PDB entry 4ZVL | X-ray diffraction, 1.90 A resolution | chains A and B

# Chain A (and B)
Molecule: Ribosyldihydronicotinamide dehydrogenase [quinone]
Organism: Homo sapiens
Notes: EC 1.10.99.2; chain B of this document is another copy of the same molecule, construct and numbering; everything in this record applies to it too
UniProtKB: P16083 (NQO2_HUMAN); residues 1-230 here correspond to UniProt positions 2-231 (UniProt number = residue number + 1)
Amino-acid sequence (230 residues; row label = number of the first residue in the row):
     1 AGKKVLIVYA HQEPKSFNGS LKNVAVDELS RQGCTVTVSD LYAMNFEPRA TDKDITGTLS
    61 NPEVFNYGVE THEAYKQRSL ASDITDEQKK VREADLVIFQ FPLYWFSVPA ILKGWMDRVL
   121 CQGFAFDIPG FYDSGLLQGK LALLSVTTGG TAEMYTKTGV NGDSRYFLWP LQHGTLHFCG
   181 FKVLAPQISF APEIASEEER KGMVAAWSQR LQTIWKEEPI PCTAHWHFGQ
UniProt features mapped onto this chain:
  - binding site (FAD): His11, Phe17 to Ser20, Leu103 to Phe106, Thr147 to Gly150, Tyr155, Glu193, Arg200
  - binding site (substrate): Phe126 to Ile128
  - binding site (Zn(2+)): His173, His177, Cys222
  - modified residue (Phosphoserine): Ser79, Ser196
Metal / ion sites: Zn2+ site 1: His72, Asp127, Glu218; Zn2+ site 2: His173, His177, Cys222
Residues lining bound ligands:
  - acridine orange (AO), molecule 1: Trp105, Phe106, Gly149, Tyr155, Asn161, Glu193, Ile194
  - acridine orange (AO), molecule 2: Gln122, Phe126, Ile128, Tyr132, Gly174, Phe178
  - FAD (flavin-adenine dinucleotide), molecule 1: His11, Lys15, Ser16, Phe17, Asn18, Ser20, Pro102, Leu103, Tyr104, Trp105, Phe106, Thr147, Thr148, Gly149, Gly150, Tyr155, Pro192, Glu193, Glu197, Arg200, Lys201, Val204
  - FAD, molecule 2: Asn66, Tyr67, Gly68, Asp117

# How chain A and chain B interact
Contacting residue pairs (88; chain A residue first):
  Gln12(A) - Ala50(B)  hydrogen bond (side chain-backbone)
  Gln12(A) - Tyr67(B)
  Glu13(A) - Glu63(B)
  Glu13(A) - Val64(B)
  Glu13(A) - Phe65(B)  hydrogen bond (side chain-backbone)
  Lys15(A) - Glu63(B)
  Lys15(A) - Val64(B)
  Tyr42(A) - Ala50(B)
  Asn45(A) - Arg49(B)  hydrogen bond (backbone-side chain)
  Phe46(A) - Arg49(B)  hydrogen bond (backbone-side chain)
  Glu47(A) - Arg49(B)
  Pro48(A) - Pro48(B)  hydrophobic
  Pro48(A) - Arg49(B)
  Pro48(A) - Ala110(B)
  Arg49(A) - Asn45(B)  hydrogen bond (side chain-backbone)
  Arg49(A) - Phe46(B)  hydrogen bond (side chain-backbone)
  Arg49(A) - Glu47(B)  salt bridge
  Arg49(A) - Pro48(B)
  Ala50(A) - Gln12(B)  hydrogen bond (backbone-side chain)
  Ala50(A) - Tyr42(B)
  Ala50(A) - Tyr104(B)  hydrophobic
  Glu63(A) - Lys15(B)
  Val64(A) - Glu13(B)
  Val64(A) - Lys15(B)
  Phe65(A) - Gln12(B)
  Phe65(A) - Glu13(B)  hydrogen bond (backbone-side chain)
  Asn66(A) - Glu193(B)  hydrogen bond
  Tyr67(A) - Gln12(B)
  Tyr67(A) - Tyr104(B)
  Tyr104(A) - Tyr67(B)
  Tyr104(A) - Lys113(B)  hydrogen bond (backbone-side chain)
  Tyr104(A) - Asp117(B)
  Trp105(A) - Met116(B)  hydrogen bond (side chain-backbone)
  Trp105(A) - Asp117(B)
  Trp105(A) - Leu120(B)
  Trp105(A) - Phe126(B)  hydrophobic
  Trp105(A) - Pro170(B)
  Trp105(A) - Gly174(B)
  Trp105(A) - Thr175(B)
  Trp105(A) - Phe178(B)  hydrophobic
  Trp105(A) - Cys179(B)  hydrophobic
  Phe106(A) - Tyr132(B)
  Phe106(A) - Trp169(B)
  Phe106(A) - Pro170(B)  hydrophobic
  Phe106(A) - Gly174(B)
  Ser107(A) - Lys113(B)
  Val108(A) - Lys113(B)  hydrogen bond (backbone-side chain)
  Pro109(A) - Asp117(B)
  Ala110(A) - Pro48(B)
  Ala110(A) - Ala110(B)
  Ala110(A) - Lys113(B)
  Ala110(A) - Gly114(B)
  Ala110(A) - Asp117(B)  hydrogen bond (backbone-side chain)
  Lys113(A) - Tyr104(B)  hydrogen bond (side chain-backbone)
  Lys113(A) - Ser107(B)
  Lys113(A) - Val108(B)  hydrogen bond (side chain-backbone)
  Lys113(A) - Ala110(B)
  Gly114(A) - Ala110(B)
  Met116(A) - Trp105(B)  hydrogen bond (backbone-side chain)
  Asp117(A) - Tyr104(B)
  Asp117(A) - Trp105(B)
  Asp117(A) - Pro109(B)
  Asp117(A) - Ala110(B)  hydrogen bond (side chain-backbone)
  Leu120(A) - Trp105(B)
  Phe126(A) - Trp105(B)  hydrophobic
  Tyr132(A) - Phe106(B)
  Tyr132(A) - Val160(B)  hydrophobic
  Tyr132(A) - Asn161(B)  hydrogen bond
  Val160(A) - Tyr132(B)  hydrogen bond (backbone-side chain)
  Val160(A) - His173(B)  hydrogen bond (backbone-side chain)
  Asn161(A) - Tyr132(B)  hydrogen bond
  Asn161(A) - Trp169(B)
  Tyr166(A) - Trp169(B)
  Tyr166(A) - Phe228(B)  hydrophobic
  Trp169(A) - Phe106(B)
  Trp169(A) - Asn161(B)
  Trp169(A) - Tyr166(B)
  Pro170(A) - Trp105(B)
  Pro170(A) - Phe106(B)  hydrophobic
  His173(A) - Val160(B)
  Gly174(A) - Trp105(B)
  Gly174(A) - Phe106(B)
  Thr175(A) - Trp105(B)
  Phe178(A) - Trp105(B)  hydrophobic
  Cys179(A) - Trp105(B)  hydrophobic
  Glu193(A) - Asn66(B)  hydrogen bond
  Phe228(A) - Tyr166(B)  hydrophobic
  Phe228(A) - Phe228(B)  hydrophobic
Interface residues without a listed pair, chain A (46 interface residues in all): His11, Thr51, Ile111, Gly162, Phe167
Interface residues without a listed pair, chain B (46 interface residues in all): Thr51, Ile111, Gly162, Phe167, Ala224

# In short
Chain A and chain B each contribute 46 residues to their interface, with 22 hydrogen bonds and 1 salt bridge.
Polar pairs include Arg49(A)-Glu47(B), Gln12(A)-Ala50(B) and Glu13(A)-Phe65(B). Chain A binds flavin-adenine
dinucleotide and acridine orange.
Both chains are Ribosyldihydronicotinamide dehydrogenase [quinone] (Homo sapiens). Entry 4ZVL (Oxidized
quinone reductase 2 in complex with acridine orange) was determined by X-ray diffraction, deposited together
with 4ZVK, 4ZVM and 4ZVN.
